Entry 6NN7 (X-ray diffraction, 2.32 A resolution); this record covers chains B and D of the 4 polymer chains in the assembly.

Chain B:
Protein: Pyruvate kinase PKLR
Source organism: Homo sapiens
Notes: EC 2.7.1.40
UniProtKB: P30613 (KPYR_HUMAN); residues 3-543 here correspond to UniProt positions 34-574 (UniProt number = residue number + 31)
Amino-acid sequence (542 residues; row label = number of the first residue in the row; note: 1 number in that range is skipped by the numbering (no residue carries it; nothing is unmodelled there)):
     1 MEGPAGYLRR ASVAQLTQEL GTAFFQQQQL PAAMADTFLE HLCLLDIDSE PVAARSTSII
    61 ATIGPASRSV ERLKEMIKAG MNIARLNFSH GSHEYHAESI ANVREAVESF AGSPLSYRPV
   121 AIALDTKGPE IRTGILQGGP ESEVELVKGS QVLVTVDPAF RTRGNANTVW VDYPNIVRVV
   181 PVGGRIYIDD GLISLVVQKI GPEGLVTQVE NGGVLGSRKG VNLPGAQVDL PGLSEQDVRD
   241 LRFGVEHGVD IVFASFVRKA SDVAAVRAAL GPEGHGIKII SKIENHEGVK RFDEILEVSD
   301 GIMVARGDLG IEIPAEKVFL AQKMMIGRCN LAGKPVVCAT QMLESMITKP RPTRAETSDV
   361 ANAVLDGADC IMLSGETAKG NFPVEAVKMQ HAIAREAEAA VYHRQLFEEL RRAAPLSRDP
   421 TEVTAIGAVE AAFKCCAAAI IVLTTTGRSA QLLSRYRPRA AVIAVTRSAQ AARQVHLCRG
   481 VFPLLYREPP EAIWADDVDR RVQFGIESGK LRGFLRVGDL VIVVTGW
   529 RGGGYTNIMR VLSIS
Not modelled in the structure: 1-25, 133-231, 529-532
Construct notes: expression tag (1-2); engineered mutation Gly531 (Ser562 in P30613)
Curated features (UniProtKB/Swiss-Prot):
  - binding site (substrate): Arg85, Lys282, Gly307, Asp308, Thr340
  - binding site (ATP): Asn87 to His90, Arg132, Lys219
  - binding site (K(+)): Asn87, Ser89, Asp125, Thr126
  - binding site (Mn(2+)): Glu284, Asp308
  - binding site (beta-D-fructose 1,6-bisphosphate): Thr444 to Ser449, Trp494, Arg501
  - site: Lys282 (Transition state stabilizer)
  - modified residue (Phosphoserine): Ser12, Ser261

Chain D:
Protein: Pyruvate kinase PKLR
Source organism: Homo sapiens
Notes: EC 2.7.1.40
UniProtKB: P30613 (KPYR_HUMAN); residues 3-543 here correspond to UniProt positions 34-574 (UniProt number = residue number + 31)
Amino-acid sequence (542 residues; each row starts with the number of its first residue; note: 1 number in that range is skipped by the numbering (no residue carries it; nothing is unmodelled there)):
     1 MEGPAGYLRR ASVAQLTQEL GTAFFQQQQL PAAMADTFLE HLCLLDIDSE PVAARSTSII
    61 ATIGPASRSV ERLKEMIKAG MNIARLNFSH GSHEYHAESI ANVREAVESF AGSPLSYRPV
   121 AIALDTKGPE IRTGILQGGP ESEVELVKGS QVLVTVDPAF RTRGNANTVW VDYPNIVRVV
   181 PVGGRIYIDD GLISLVVQKI GPEGLVTQVE NGGVLGSRKG VNLPGAQVDL PGLSEQDVRD
   241 LRFGVEHGVD IVFASFVRKA SDVAAVRAAL GPEGHGIKII SKIENHEGVK RFDEILEVSD
   301 GIMVARGDLG IEIPAEKVFL AQKMMIGRCN LAGKPVVCAT QMLESMITKP RPTRAETSDV
   361 ANAVLDGADC IMLSGETAKG NFPVEAVKMQ HAIAREAEAA VYHRQLFEEL RRAAPLSRDP
   421 TEVTAIGAVE AAFKCCAAAI IVLTTTGRSA QLLSRYRPRA AVIAVTRSAQ AARQVHLCRG
   481 VFPLLYREPP EAIWADDVDR RVQFGIESGK LRGFLRVGDL VIVVTGWR
   530 GGGYTNIMRV LSIS
Not modelled in the structure: 1-22, 135-141, 149-152, 159-162, 177-178, 182-185, 196-197, 201-210, 225-232
Construct notes: expression tag (1-2); engineered mutation Gly531 (Ser562 in P30613)
Residues lining bound ligands: citrate anion (FLC): Thr421, Thr444, Thr445, Thr446, Gly447, Arg448, Ser449, Gly532, Tyr533, Thr534
Curated features (UniProtKB/Swiss-Prot):
  - binding site (substrate): Arg85, Lys282, Gly307, Asp308, Thr340
  - binding site (ATP): Asn87 to His90, Arg132, Lys219
  - binding site (K(+)): Asn87, Ser89, Asp125, Thr126
  - binding site (Mn(2+)): Glu284, Asp308
  - binding site (beta-D-fructose 1,6-bisphosphate): Thr444 to Ser449, Trp494, Arg501, Arg528, Gly530, Gly532, Tyr533
  - site: Lys282 (Transition state stabilizer)
  - modified residue (Phosphoserine): Ser12, Ser261

Interface between chain B and chain D:
Contacting residue pairs (62):
  Arg404(B) with Arg412(D)
  Phe407(B) with Arg411(D)
  Glu408(B) with Glu408(D)
  Arg411(B) with Phe407(D); Glu408(D); Arg411(D); Glu430(D), salt bridge
  Arg412(B) with Asp36(D), salt bridge; Arg404(D)
  Ala414(B) with Lys434(D)
  Pro415(B) with Lys434(D), hydrogen bond (backbone-side chain)
  Leu416(B) with Met34(D), hydrophobic; Phe433(D); Lys434(D)
  Ser417(B) with Lys434(D), hydrogen bond (backbone-backbone); Cys435(D)
  Arg418(B) with Gly518(D), hydrogen bond (side chain-backbone); Leu520(D)
  Glu422(B) with Lys434(D)
  Val423(B) with Ala431(D); Cys435(D), hydrophobic; Val539(D), hydrophobic
  Thr424(B) with Val539(D)
  Ile426(B) with Glu430(D); Lys434(D)
  Gly427(B) with Gly427(D)
  Glu430(B) with Phe407(D); Arg411(D), salt bridge; Ile426(D); Glu430(D)
  Ala431(B) with Val423(D)
  Phe433(B) with Leu416(D)
  Lys434(B) with Pro415(D), hydrogen bond (side chain-backbone); Leu416(D); Ser417(D), hydrogen bond (backbone-backbone); Glu422(D); Ile426(D); Tyr456(D), hydrogen bond
  Cys435(B) with Ser417(D); Arg418(D), hydrogen bond (backbone-side chain); Val423(D), hydrophobic
  Cys436(B) with Leu416(D), hydrophobic
  Tyr456(B) with Lys434(D), hydrogen bond
  Asp499(B) with Trp527(D)
  Gly518(B) with Arg418(D), hydrogen bond (backbone-side chain)
  Leu520(B) with Arg418(D)
  Trp527(B) with Arg538(D)
  Asn535(B) with Met537(D); Arg538(D); Val539(D), hydrogen bond (backbone-backbone)
  Ile536(B) with Ile536(D), hydrophobic; Met537(D); Arg538(D)
  Met537(B) with Asn535(D); Ile536(D); Met537(D), hydrogen bond (backbone-backbone)
  Arg538(B) with Trp527(D); Asn535(D)
  Val539(B) with Pro420(D), hydrophobic; Val423(D), hydrophobic; Thr424(D); Asn535(D), hydrogen bond (backbone-side chain)
Also at the interface, not in a pair above, chain B (34 interface residues in all): Pro420, Asp519, Ile522
Also at the interface, not in a pair above, chain D (35 interface residues in all): Ala414, Cys436, Asp499, Ile522

Overview:
Chain B and chain D form an interface of 34 and 35 residues respectively; the contacts include 12 hydrogen
bonds and 3 salt bridges. Polar pairs include Arg411(B)-Glu430(D), Arg412(B)-Asp36(D) and Pro415(B)-Lys434(D).
Bound to chain D: citrate anion.
Both chains are Pyruvate kinase PKLR (Homo sapiens). Entry 6NN7 (The structure of human liver pyruvate kinase,
hLPYK-GGG) was determined by X-ray diffraction (same publication as 6NN4, 6NN5 and 6NN8).
